4QLU - chains R and S of the 28 polymer chains in the assembly; structure by X-ray diffraction, 2.80 A resolution.

Chain R:
Molecule: Proteasome subunit alpha type-5
Source organism: Saccharomyces cerevisiae
Notes: EC 3.4.25.1
UniProt: P32379 (PSA5_YEAST); residues -7 to 252 here correspond to UniProt positions 1-260 (UniProt number = residue number + 8)
Sequence (260 residues; row label = number of the first residue in the row; numbers below 1 keep their minus sign (Met-7 is residue -7)):
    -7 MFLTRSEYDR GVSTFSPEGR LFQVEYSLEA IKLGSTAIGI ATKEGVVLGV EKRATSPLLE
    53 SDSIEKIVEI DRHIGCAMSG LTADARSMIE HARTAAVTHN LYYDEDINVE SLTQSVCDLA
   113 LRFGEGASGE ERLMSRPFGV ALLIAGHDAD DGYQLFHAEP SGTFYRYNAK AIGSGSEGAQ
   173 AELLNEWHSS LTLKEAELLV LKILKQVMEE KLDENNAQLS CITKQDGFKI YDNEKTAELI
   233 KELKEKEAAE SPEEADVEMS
Unresolved in the structure: -7 to 0, 118-124, 243-252

Chain S:
Molecule: Proteasome subunit alpha type-6
Source organism: Saccharomyces cerevisiae
Notes: EC 3.4.25.1
UniProt: P40302 (PSA6_YEAST); residues 0-233 here correspond to UniProt positions 1-234 (UniProt number = residue number + 1)
Sequence (234 residues; each row starts with the number of its first residue; numbering starts at 0):
     0 MFRNNYDGDT VTFSPTGRLF QVEYALEAIK QGSVTVGLRS NTHAVLVALK RNADELSSYQ
    60 KKIIKCDEHM GLSLAGLAPD ARVLSNYLRQ QCNYSSLVFN RKLAVERAGH LLCDKAQKNT
   120 QSYGGRPYGV GLLIIGYDKS GAHLLEFQPS GNVTELYGTA IGARSQGAKT YLERTLDTFI
   180 KIDGNPDELI KAGVEAISQS LRDESLTVDN LSIAIVGKDT PFTIYDGEAV AKYI
Unresolved in the structure: 0-2
Swiss-Prot annotation at these positions:
  - modified residue: Ser13 (Phosphoserine)
  - cross-link: Lys190 (Glycyl lysine isopeptide (Lys-Gly) (interchain with G-Cter in ubiquitin))

How chain R and chain S interact:
Pairs across the interface (43; chain R residue first):
  Arg2(R) - Gly7(S)
  Ser5(R) - Gly123(S)
  Ser5(R) - Arg125(S)
  Thr6(R) - Gly7(S)  hydrogen bond (side chain-backbone)
  Thr6(R) - Gln20(S)
  Phe7(R) - Gln20(S)  hydrogen bond (backbone-side chain)
  Phe7(R) - Tyr23(S)
  Phe7(R) - Arg125(S)
  Phe7(R) - Pro126(S)
  Phe7(R) - Gly128(S)
  Ser8(R) - Tyr23(S)
  Pro9(R) - Tyr23(S)  hydrophobic
  Pro9(R) - Glu26(S)
  Glu10(R) - Glu26(S)
  Glu10(R) - Gln30(S)
  Gly11(R) - Tyr23(S)
  Gly11(R) - Ala27(S)
  Leu13(R) - Arg125(S)
  Gln106(R) - Arg81(S)  hydrogen bond
  Asp110(R) - Arg81(S)  salt bridge
  Leu113(R) - Pro78(S)  hydrophobic
  Leu113(R) - Asp79(S)
  Leu113(R) - Arg125(S)
  Ser153(R) - Pro78(S)
  Gly154(R) - Pro78(S)
  Thr155(R) - Gln59(S)
  Tyr157(R) - Arg50(S)  hydrogen bond (side chain-backbone)
  Tyr157(R) - Ala52(S)
  Tyr157(R) - Ser57(S)
  Tyr157(R) - Gln59(S)
  Arg158(R) - Ser56(S)
  Arg158(R) - Ser57(S)  hydrogen bond (backbone-backbone)
  Tyr159(R) - Ala52(S)
  Tyr159(R) - Asp53(S)
  Tyr159(R) - Leu55(S)
  Tyr159(R) - Ser56(S)
  Asn160(R) - Leu55(S)  hydrogen bond (backbone-backbone)
  Ala161(R) - Leu55(S)
  Gln172(R) - Asp53(S)  hydrogen bond
  Leu175(R) - Leu55(S)
  Leu176(R) - Glu54(S)
  Leu176(R) - Leu55(S)  hydrophobic
  Trp179(R) - Leu55(S)  hydrophobic
Also at the interface, not in a pair above, chain R (27 interface residues in all): Gly3, Glu117, Phe156
Also at the interface, not in a pair above, chain S (26 interface residues in all): Asp6, Ala24, Asn51, Leu76, Gly124

Summary:
Chain R and chain S form an interface of 27 and 26 residues respectively, with 7 hydrogen bonds and 1 salt
bridge. Polar pairs include Asp110(R)-Arg81(S), Thr6(R)-Gly7(S) and Phe7(R)-Gln20(S).
Chain R is Proteasome subunit alpha type-5 and chain S is Proteasome subunit alpha type-6, both from
Saccharomyces cerevisiae; the structure, yCP in complex with tripeptidic epoxyketone inhibitor 9, was
determined by X-ray diffraction together with 4QLQ, 4QLS, 4QLT and 4QLV from the same study.
